PDB entry 8VWI | electron microscopy, 4.71 A resolution (low resolution: residue-level contacts below are approximate; hydrogen-bond / salt-bridge calls are withheld) | chains i and j of the 36 polymer chains in the assembly

[Chain i]
Name: Protein AC109
Source organism: Autographa californica multiple nucleopolyhedrovirus
UniProt: P41662 (AC109_NPVAC); numbering as in UniProt (aligned over 1-390)
Sequence (390 residues; each row starts with the number of its first residue):
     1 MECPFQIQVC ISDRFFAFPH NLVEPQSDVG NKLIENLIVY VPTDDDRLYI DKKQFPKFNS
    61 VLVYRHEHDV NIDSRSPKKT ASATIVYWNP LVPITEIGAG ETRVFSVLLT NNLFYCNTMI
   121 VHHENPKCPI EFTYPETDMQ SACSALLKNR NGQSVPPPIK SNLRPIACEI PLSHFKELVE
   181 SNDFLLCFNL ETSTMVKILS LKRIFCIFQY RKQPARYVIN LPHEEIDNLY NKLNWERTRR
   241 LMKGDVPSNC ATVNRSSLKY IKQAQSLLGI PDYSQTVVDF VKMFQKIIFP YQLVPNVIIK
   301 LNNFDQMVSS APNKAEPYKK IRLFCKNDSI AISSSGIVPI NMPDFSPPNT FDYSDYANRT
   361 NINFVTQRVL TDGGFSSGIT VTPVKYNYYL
Unresolved in the structure: 136-161
Disulfides: Cys3-Cys116, Cys128-Cys250, Cys168-Cys187

[Chain j]
Name: Protein AC142
Source organism: Autographa californica multiple nucleopolyhedrovirus
UniProt: P41700 (AC142_NPVAC); residue numbers follow UniProt; this construct covers 1-477
Sequence (477 residues; numbered 1 to 477; the number before each row is that of its first residue):
     1 MSGGGNLLTL ERDHFKYLFL TSYFDLKDNE HVPSEPMAFI RNYLNCTFDL LDDAVLMNYF
    61 NYLQSMQLKH LVGSTSTNIF KFVKPQFRFV CDRTTVDILE FDTRMYIKPG TPVYATNLFT
   121 SNPRKMMAFL YAEFGKVFKN KIFVNINNYG CVLAGSAGFL FDDAYVDWNG VRMCAAPRLD
   181 NNMHPFRLYL LGEDMAKHFV DNNILPPHPS NAKTRKINNS MFMLKNFYKG LPLFKSKYTV
   241 VNSTKIVTRK PNDIFNEIDK ELNGNCPFIK FIQRDYIFDA QFPPDLLDLL NEYMTKSSIM
   301 KIITKFVIEE NPAMSGEMSR EIILDRYSVD NYRKLYIKME ITNQFPVMYD HESSYIFVSK
   361 DFLQLKGTMN AFYAPKQRIL SILAVNRLFG ATETIDFHPN LLVYRQSSPP VRLTGDVYVV
   421 DKNEKVFLVK HVFSNTVPAY LLIRGDYESS SDLKSLRDLN PWVQNTLLKL LIPDSVQ
Unresolved in the structure: 1-5, 475-477

[How chain i and chain j interact]
Cross-chain cystine bridges: Cys325(i)-Cys174(j)
Residue-residue contacts - 100 pairs, chain i then chain j:
  Asn117(i) - Ile142(j)
  Met119(i) - Phe143(j)
  Ile120(i) - Phe143(j)
  Val121(i) - Phe143(j)
  His122(i) - Phe143(j)
  Leu241(i) - Tyr106(j)
  Met242(i) - Tyr106(j)
  Lys243(i) - Phe143(j)
  Val246(i) - Phe101(j)
  Val246(i) - Arg104(j)
  Val246(i) - Met105(j)
  Val246(i) - Tyr106(j)
  Ser248(i) - Glu100(j)
  Ser248(i) - Phe101(j)
  Gln265(i) - Arg457(j)
  Leu267(i) - Pro473(j)
  Leu268(i) - Leu456(j)
  Leu268(i) - Arg457(j)
  Gly269(i) - Arg457(j)
  Pro271(i) - Arg457(j)
  Phe280(i) - Arg457(j)
  Phe284(i) - Asn465(j)
  Gln285(i) - Leu99(j)
  Ile287(i) - Pro461(j)
  Ile287(i) - Trp462(j)
  Phe289(i) - Pro177(j)
  Pro290(i) - Arg387(j)
  Tyr291(i) - Val385(j)
  Tyr291(i) - Arg387(j)
  Tyr291(i) - Trp462(j)
  Gln292(i) - Arg387(j)
  Asn296(i) - Asn465(j)
  Asn296(i) - Lys469(j)
  Lys300(i) - Asp474(j)
  Val308(i) - Asp97(j)
  Tyr318(i) - Arg93(j)
  Lys319(i) - Arg93(j)
  Ile321(i) - Val171(j)
  Arg322(i) - Asp92(j)
  Arg322(i) - Asp167(j)
  Arg322(i) - Trp168(j)
  Arg322(i) - Asn169(j)
  Arg322(i) - Gly170(j)
  Arg322(i) - Val171(j)
  Leu323(i) - Val171(j)
  Phe324(i) - Asp167(j)
  Phe324(i) - Arg172(j)
  Phe324(i) - Met173(j)
  Phe324(i) - Cys174(j)
  Cys325(i) - Arg172(j)
  Cys325(i) - Met173(j)
  Cys325(i) - Cys174(j)  disulfide
  Lys326(i) - Asp163(j)
  Lys326(i) - Met173(j)
  Lys326(i) - Cys174(j)
  Lys326(i) - Ala176(j)
  Asn327(i) - Ala176(j)
  Asn327(i) - Pro177(j)
  Asn327(i) - Arg178(j)
  Ser329(i) - Asp275(j)
  Ser329(i) - Ser297(j)
  Pro339(i) - Phe278(j)
  Ile340(i) - Tyr165(j)
  Ile340(i) - Asp167(j)
  Asn341(i) - His70(j)
  Asn341(i) - Phe89(j)
  Asn341(i) - Val166(j)
  Asn341(i) - Asp167(j)
  Asn341(i) - Trp168(j)
  Thr350(i) - Arg249(j)
  Tyr353(i) - Arg249(j)
  Tyr353(i) - Lys250(j)
  Asp355(i) - Lys250(j)
  Tyr356(i) - Lys250(j)
  Tyr356(i) - Asn252(j)
  Tyr356(i) - Thr392(j)
  Tyr356(i) - Glu393(j)
  Arg368(i) - Lys360(j)
  Phe375(i) - Tyr373(j)
  Phe375(i) - Leu401(j)
  Gly378(i) - His398(j)
  Ile379(i) - Ile395(j)
  Thr380(i) - Ile395(j)
  Thr380(i) - Asp396(j)
  Val381(i) - Thr394(j)
  Val381(i) - Ile395(j)
  Thr382(i) - Glu393(j)
  Thr382(i) - Thr394(j)
  Pro383(i) - Thr392(j)
  Pro383(i) - Glu393(j)
  Val384(i) - Ala391(j)
  Val384(i) - Thr392(j)
  Val384(i) - Glu393(j)
  Tyr386(i) - Ala391(j)
  Tyr388(i) - Phe278(j)
  Tyr389(i) - Gln273(j)
  Tyr389(i) - Phe278(j)
  Tyr389(i) - Ile299(j)
  Leu390(i) - Pro251(j)
  Leu390(i) - Gln273(j)
Also at the interface, not in a pair above, chain i (72 interface residues in all): Thr118, Tyr260, Ile270, Val281, Lys282, Met283, Leu293, Pro295, Val297, Ile298, Leu301, Asn302, Asp328, Ile330, Met342, Gly373
Also at the interface, not in a pair above, chain j (68 interface residues in all): Thr95, Ile98, Ala154, Phe255, Arg326, Asp330, Tyr349, Asp361, Leu363, Arg378, Leu468, Leu471

[Summary]
Chain i and chain j form an interface of 72 and 68 residues respectively, with 1 disulfide bond.
Chain i is Protein AC109 and chain j is Protein AC142, both from Autographa californica multiple
nucleopolyhedrovirus; the structure, The base complex of the AcMNPV baculovirus nucleocapsid (Class 1,
localised reconstruction), was determined by electron microscopy.
